Entry 6RYW (X-ray diffraction, 2.60 A resolution); this record covers chain A.

Chain A:
Protein: Kelch domain-containing protein
Organism: Colletotrichum graminicola M1.001
Notes: EC 1.1.3.7
UniProtKB: E3Q9X3 (E3Q9X3_COLGM); residues 1-689 here correspond to UniProt positions 23-711 (UniProt number = residue number + 22)
Sequence (714 residues; numbered -1 to 712; the number before each row is that of its first residue; numbers below 1 keep their minus sign (Glu-1 is residue -1)):
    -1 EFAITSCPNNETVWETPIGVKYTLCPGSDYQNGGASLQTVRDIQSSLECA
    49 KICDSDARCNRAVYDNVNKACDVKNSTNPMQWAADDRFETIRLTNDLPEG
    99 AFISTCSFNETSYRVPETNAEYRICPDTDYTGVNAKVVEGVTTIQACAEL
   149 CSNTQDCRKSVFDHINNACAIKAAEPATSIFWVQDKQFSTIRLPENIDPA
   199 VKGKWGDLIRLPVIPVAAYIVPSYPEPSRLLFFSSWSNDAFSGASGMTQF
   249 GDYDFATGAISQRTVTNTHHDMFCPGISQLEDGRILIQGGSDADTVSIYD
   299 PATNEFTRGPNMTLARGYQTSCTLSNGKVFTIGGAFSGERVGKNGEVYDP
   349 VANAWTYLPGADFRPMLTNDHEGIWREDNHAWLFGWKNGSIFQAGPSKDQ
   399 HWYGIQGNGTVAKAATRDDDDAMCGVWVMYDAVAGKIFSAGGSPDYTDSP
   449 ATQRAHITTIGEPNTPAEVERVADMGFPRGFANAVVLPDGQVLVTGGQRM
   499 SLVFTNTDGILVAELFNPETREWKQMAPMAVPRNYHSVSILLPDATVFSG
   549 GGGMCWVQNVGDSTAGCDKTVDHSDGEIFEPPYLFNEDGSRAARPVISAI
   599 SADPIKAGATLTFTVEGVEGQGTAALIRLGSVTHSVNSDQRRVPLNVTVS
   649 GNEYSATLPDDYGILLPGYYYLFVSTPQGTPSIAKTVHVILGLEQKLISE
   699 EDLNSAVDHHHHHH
Disordered / not traced: -1 to 9, 16, 22-44, 60-90, 117-118, 690-712
Construct notes: cloning artifact (-1 to 0); engineered mutation Phe334 (Tyr356 in E3Q9X3); expression tag (690-712)
Disulfides: Cys51-Cys57, Cys104-Cys123, Cys145-Cys167, Cys149-Cys155, Cys553-Cys565
Glycans and other covalent adducts: covalent link Cys272-Tyr316
Bound ions: Cu ion: Tyr316, Tyr533, His534, His632
Reported in the primary citation:
  - contacts within the chain: Tyr316-Phe334 (pi stacking)
  - catalytic residues: Tyr316 (proposed by the authors, not directly observed)

Overview:
Tyr316, Tyr533, His534 and His632 form the Cu ion site. From the paper: the catalytic residue Tyr316; contacts
within the chain involving Phe334 and Tyr316.
Chain A is Kelch domain-containing protein (Colletotrichum graminicola M1.001); the structure, Copper oxidase
from Colletotrichum graminicola, was determined by X-ray diffraction, deposited together with 6RYV.
